3V96 - chains A and B; structure by X-ray diffraction, 1.90 A resolution.

Chain A:
Protein: Metalloproteinase inhibitor 1
From: Homo sapiens
UniProt: P01033 (TIMP1_HUMAN); residues 1-184 here correspond to UniProt positions 24-207 (UniProt number = residue number + 23)
Amino-acid sequence (184 residues; each row starts with the number of its first residue):
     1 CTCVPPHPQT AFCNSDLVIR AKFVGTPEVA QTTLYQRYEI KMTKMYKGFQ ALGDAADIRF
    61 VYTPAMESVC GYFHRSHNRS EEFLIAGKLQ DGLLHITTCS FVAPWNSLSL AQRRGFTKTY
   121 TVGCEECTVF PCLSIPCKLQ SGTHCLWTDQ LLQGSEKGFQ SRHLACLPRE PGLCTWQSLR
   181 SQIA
Disordered / not traced: 25-30, 50-57, 179-184
Construct notes: engineered mutation Ala30 (Asn53 in P01033)
Disulfide bonds: Cys1-Cys70, Cys3-Cys99, Cys13-Cys124, Cys127-Cys174, Cys132-Cys137, Cys145-Cys166
Metal / ion sites: Zn2+: Cys1 (shared with His217(B), His221(B), His227(B) of chain B)
What the authors report for this chain:
  - Zn2+ coordination: Cys1
  - conformationally variable residues (loop rearrangement, order/disorder transition, side-chain flip): Thr2, Cys3, Val4, Pro5, Gly25 to Ala30, Gln31 to Thr33, Gln50 to Asp57, Thr63 to Met66, Arg75 to Asn78, Thr98, Gln153 to Glu156
  - contacts within the chain: Cys3-Thr98 (hydrogen bond)
  - specificity-determining residues: Thr2, Val4, Thr98 (citing earlier work)
  - post-translational modification sites: Asn78 (citing earlier work)
  - mutagenesis - N30A/N78A: decreased expression

Chain B:
Protein: Stromelysin-2
From: Homo sapiens
Notes: EC 3.4.24.22
UniProt: P09238 (MMP10_HUMAN); residues 99-263 here = UniProt positions 99-263
Amino-acid sequence (165 residues; each row starts with the number of its first residue):
    99 FSSFPGMPKW RKTHLTYRIV NYTPDLPRDA VDSAIEKALK VWEEVTPLTF SRLYEGEADI
   159 MISFAVKEHG DFYSFDGPGH SLAHAYPPGP GLYGDIHFDD DEKWTEDASG TNLFLVAAHE
   219 LGHSLGLFHS ANTEALMYPL YNSFTELAQF RLSQDDVNGI QSLYG
Disordered / not traced: 99-104
Metal / ion sites: Ca2+ site 1: Asp123, Asp198, Glu200; Ca2+ site 2: Asp157, Gly189, Tyr191, Asp193; Zn2+ site 1: His167, Asp169, His182, His195; Ca2+ site 3: Asp174, Gly175, Gly177, Ser179, Asp197, Glu200; Zn2+ site 2: His217, His221, His227 (shared with Cys1(A) of chain A)
What the authors report for this chain:
  - Zn2+ coordination: His217, His221, His227
  - catalytic residues: Glu218
  - conformationally variable residues (loop rearrangement): Tyr239 to Gln247

How chain A and chain B interact:
Residue-residue contacts (61):
  Cys1(A) - Ser179(B)
  Cys1(A) - Ala181(B)
  Cys1(A) - His217(B)  hydrogen bond (backbone-side chain)
  Cys1(A) - Glu218(B)  hydrogen bond (backbone-side chain)
  Cys1(A) - His221(B)  hydrogen bond (backbone-side chain)
  Cys1(A) - His227(B)  hydrogen bond (backbone-side chain)
  Cys1(A) - Pro237(B)
  Thr2(A) - His178(B)
  Thr2(A) - Ser179(B)
  Thr2(A) - Leu180(B)  hydrogen bond (backbone-backbone)
  Thr2(A) - Ala181(B)  hydrogen bond (backbone-backbone)
  Thr2(A) - Val214(B)
  Thr2(A) - His217(B)
  Thr2(A) - Glu218(B)  hydrogen bond
  Thr2(A) - Pro237(B)
  Thr2(A) - Tyr239(B)
  Cys3(A) - His178(B)
  Cys3(A) - Pro237(B)  hydrogen bond (backbone-backbone)
  Cys3(A) - Leu238(B)
  Cys3(A) - Tyr239(B)  hydrogen bond (backbone-backbone)
  Val4(A) - Gly177(B)
  Val4(A) - His178(B)  hydrogen bond (backbone-backbone)
  Val4(A) - Leu180(B)  hydrophobic
  Pro5(A) - Leu238(B)  hydrophobic
  Asn14(A) - His178(B)
  Leu34(A) - Phe170(B)  hydrophobic
  Leu34(A) - Tyr171(B)  hydrogen bond (backbone-side chain)
  Tyr35(A) - Tyr171(B)
  Pro64(A) - Tyr171(B)  hydrophobic
  Met66(A) - Pro185(B)
  Glu67(A) - Phe226(B)
  Glu67(A) - His227(B)  salt bridge
  Ser68(A) - His182(B)
  Ser68(A) - Ala183(B)  hydrogen bond (side chain-backbone)
  Ser68(A) - Tyr184(B)
  Ser68(A) - Pro185(B)
  Ser68(A) - His221(B)
  Val69(A) - Tyr171(B)  hydrophobic
  Val69(A) - His182(B)
  Val69(A) - Ala183(B)
  Val69(A) - Tyr184(B)
  Cys70(A) - Ser179(B)  hydrogen bond
  Arg75(A) - His227(B)  hydrogen bond (side chain-backbone)
  Thr98(A) - Pro237(B)
  Cys99(A) - His178(B)
  Cys99(A) - Ser179(B)
  Cys132(A) - Phe242(B)
  Leu133(A) - Tyr239(B)
  Leu133(A) - Phe242(B)
  Ser134(A) - Ala206(B)
  Ser134(A) - Ser207(B)
  Ile135(A) - Ala206(B)  hydrogen bond (backbone-backbone)
  Ile135(A) - Ser207(B)
  Gln150(A) - Tyr239(B)
  Gln150(A) - Asn240(B)
  Leu151(A) - Phe242(B)  hydrophobic
  Gly154(A) - Thr231(B)
  Ser155(A) - Thr231(B)
  Glu156(A) - Tyr236(B)  hydrogen bond
  Glu156(A) - Leu238(B)
  Lys157(A) - Tyr236(B)  hydrogen bond
Interface residues without a listed pair, chain B (30 interface residues in all): Tyr191, Asp205, Gly208, Thr243
From the paper, about this interface:
  - specific contacts: Cys1(A)-Glu218(B), Cys1(A)-His217(B), Cys1(A)-His227(B), Thr2(A)-Glu218(B) (hydrogen bond), Thr2(A)-Leu180(B), Thr2(A)-Ala181(B), Cys3(A)-Tyr239(B), Cys3(A)-Pro237(B), Val4(A)-His178(B), Leu34(A)-Tyr171(B), Glu67(A)-His227(B), Ser68(A)-Ala183(B), Arg75(A)-His227(B), Ile135(A)-Ala206(B), Glu156(A)-Tyr236(B) (hydrogen bond), Lys157(A)-Tyr236(B)
  - interface residues, chain A: Thr2(A), Cys3(A), Val4(A), Glu67(A), Ser68(A), Val69(A), Thr98(A), Cys99(A), Cys132(A), Gln150(A), Gly154(A)

Summary:
Chain A and chain B form an interface of 27 and 30 residues respectively, with 17 hydrogen bonds and 1 salt
bridge. Polar contacts include Glu67(A)-His227(B), Cys1(A)-His217(B) and Cys1(A)-Glu218(B). The authors report
contacts between Cys1(A) and Glu218(B), Cys1(A) and His217(B) and Cys1(A) and His227(B) among others; hydrogen
bonds between Thr2(A) and Glu218(B) and Glu156(A) and Tyr236(B). From the paper: the catalytic residue
Glu218(B); N30A/N78A of chain A reduce expression.
Chain A is Metalloproteinase inhibitor 1 and chain B is Stromelysin-2, both from Homo sapiens; the structure,
Complex of matrix metalloproteinase-10 catalytic domain (MMP-10cd) with tissue inhibitor of
metalloproteinases-1 (TIMP-1), was determined by X-ray diffraction.
